8X9X - chains B and G of the 18 polymer chains in the assembly; structure by electron microscopy, 3.10 A resolution.

[Chain B (and G)]
Protein: Small capsomere-interacting protein
From: Human alphaherpesvirus 3
Notes: chain G of this document is another copy of the same molecule, construct and numbering; everything in this record applies to it too
UniProt: U5NQG6 (U5NQG6_HHV3); residues 10-103 here correspond to UniProt positions 14-107 (UniProt number = residue number + 4)
Chain sequence (94 residues; row label = number of the first residue in the row):
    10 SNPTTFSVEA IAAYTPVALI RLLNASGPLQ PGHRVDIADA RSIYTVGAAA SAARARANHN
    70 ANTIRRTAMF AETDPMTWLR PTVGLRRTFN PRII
Differences from the reference sequence: conflict R95 (Lys99 in U5NQG6)

[Chain B / chain G interface]
Contacting residue pairs - 11 pairs, chain B then chain G:
  E18(B) with M85(G)
  A34(B) with M85(G); R89(G)
  S35(B) with D83(G); R89(G)
  P40(B) with P84(G)
  I46(B) with W87(G), hydrophobic
  A49(B) with W87(G), hydrophobic
  R50(B) with W87(G), hydrogen bond (side chain-backbone); L88(G)
  Y53(B) with L88(G), hydrophobic
Other interface residues (no listed pair), chain B (9 interface residues in all): L38

[Summary]
Chain B and chain G form an interface of 9 and 6 residues respectively, with 1 hydrogen bond. The
hydrogen-bonded pair is R50(B)-W87(G).
Chain B and chain G are both Small capsomere-interacting protein (Human alphaherpesvirus 3); the structure,
C-hexon capsomer of the VZV C-Capsid, was determined by electron microscopy together with 8X9W, 8X9Y, 8X9Z,
8XA0, 8XA1, 8XA2 and 8XA3 from the same study.
